Entry 8DIQ (X-ray diffraction, 2.40 A resolution); this record covers chains B and E of the 6 polymer chains in the assembly.

Chain B:
Name: Tubulin beta-2B chain
Source organism: Sus scrofa
UniProt: A0A287AGU7 (A0A287AGU7_PIG); numbering as in UniProt (aligned over 1-445)
Chain sequence (445 residues; row label = number of the first residue in the row):
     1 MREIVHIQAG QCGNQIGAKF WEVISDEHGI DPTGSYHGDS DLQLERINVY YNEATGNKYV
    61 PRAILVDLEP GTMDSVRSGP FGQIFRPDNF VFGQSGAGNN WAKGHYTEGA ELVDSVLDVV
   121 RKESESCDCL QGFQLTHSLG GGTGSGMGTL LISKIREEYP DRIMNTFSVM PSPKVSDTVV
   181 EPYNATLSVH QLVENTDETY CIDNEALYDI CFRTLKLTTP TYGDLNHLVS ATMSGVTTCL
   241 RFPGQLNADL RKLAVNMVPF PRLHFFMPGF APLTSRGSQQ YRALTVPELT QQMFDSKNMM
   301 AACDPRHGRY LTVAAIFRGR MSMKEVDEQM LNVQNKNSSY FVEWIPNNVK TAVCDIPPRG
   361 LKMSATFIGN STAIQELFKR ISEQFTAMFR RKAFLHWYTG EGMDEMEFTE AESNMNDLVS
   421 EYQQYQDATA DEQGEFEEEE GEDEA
Unresolved in the structure: 428-445
Ion coordination: Mg2+: Gln11 (together with GDP)
Ligand contacts:
  - GDP (guanosine-5'-diphosphate): Gly10, Gln11, Cys12, Gln15, Ile16, Asp67, Ala97, Asn99, Ser138, Gly140, Gly141, Gly142, Thr143, Gly144, Val169, Pro171, Val175, Asp177, Glu181, Asn204, Leu207, Tyr222, Leu225, Asn226
  - JVI (4-[2-(ethylamino)-6,7-dihydro-5H-cyclopenta[d]pyrimidin-4-yl]-7-methoxy-3,4-dihydroquinoxalin-2(1H)-one): Tyr200, Val236, Cys239, Leu240, Leu246, Ala248, Asp249, Lys252, Leu253, Asn256, Met257, Thr312, Val313, Ala314, Ala315, Ile316, Asn348, Lys350, Thr351, Ala352

Chain E:
Name: Stathmin-4
Source organism: Rattus norvegicus
UniProt: P63043 (STMN4_RAT); residues 5-145 here correspond to UniProt positions 49-189 (UniProt number = residue number + 44)
Chain sequence (143 residues; numbered 3 to 145; the number before each row is that of its first residue):
     3 MADMEVIELN KCTSGQSFEV ILKPPSFDGV PEFNASLPRR RDPSLEEIQK KLEAAEERRK
    63 YQEAELLKHL AEKREHEREV IQKAIEENNN FIKMAKEKLA QKMESNKENR EAHLAAMLER
   123 LQEKDKHAEE VRKNKELKEE ASR
Unresolved in the structure: 3-5, 30-43, 141-145
Differences from the reference sequence: expression tag (3-4)
UniProt features mapped onto this chain:
  - modified residue: Ser46 (Phosphoserine)

How chain B and chain E interact:
Contacting residue pairs - 25 pairs, chain B then chain E:
  His105(B) - Lys75(E)  hydrogen bond
  Tyr106(B) - His78(E)  hydrogen bond
  Tyr106(B) - Glu79(E)
  Tyr106(B) - Val82(E)  hydrophobic
  Tyr106(B) - Ile83(E)
  Leu150(B) - Glu79(E)
  Ser153(B) - Leu72(E)
  Ser153(B) - Lys75(E)
  Ser153(B) - Arg76(E)  hydrogen bond
  Lys154(B) - Arg76(E)
  Lys154(B) - Glu79(E)  salt bridge
  Arg156(B) - Leu68(E)
  Glu157(B) - Leu72(E)
  Glu157(B) - Arg76(E)  salt bridge
  Pro160(B) - Glu65(E)
  Gln191(B) - Lys75(E)
  Glu194(B) - His71(E)  salt bridge
  Thr399(B) - Glu89(E)
  Glu401(B) - Val82(E)
  Glu401(B) - Ala86(E)
  Gly402(B) - Val82(E)
  Gly402(B) - Lys85(E)
  Gly402(B) - Ala86(E)
  Asp404(B) - Lys85(E)  salt bridge
  Glu407(B) - His78(E)  salt bridge
Also at the interface, not in a pair above, chain B (18 interface residues in all): Thr107, Gly400, Met403
Also at the interface, not in a pair above, chain E (14 interface residues in all): Leu69

Overview:
18 residues of chain B and 14 residues of chain E are in contact, with 3 hydrogen bonds and 5 salt bridges.
Polar pairs include Lys154(B)-Glu79(E), Glu157(B)-Arg76(E) and Glu194(B)-His71(E). Bound to chain B: GDP and
compound JVI.
Chain B is Tubulin beta-2B chain (Sus scrofa) and chain E is Stathmin-4 (Rattus norvegicus); the structure,
Tubulin-RB3_SLD-TTL in complex with SB226, was determined by X-ray diffraction.
